Entry 8JX2 (electron microscopy, 2.20 A resolution); this record covers chains J and L of the 14 polymer chains in the assembly.

Chain J (and L):
Name: alpha hemolysin fused with spy-tag
Organism: Staphylococcus aureus
Notes: chain L of this document is another copy of the same molecule, construct and numbering; everything in this record applies to it too
UniProt: P09616 (HLA_STAAU); residues 1-293 here correspond to UniProt positions 27-319 (UniProt number = residue number + 26)
Sequence (324 residues; each row starts with the number of its first residue; numbering starts at 0):
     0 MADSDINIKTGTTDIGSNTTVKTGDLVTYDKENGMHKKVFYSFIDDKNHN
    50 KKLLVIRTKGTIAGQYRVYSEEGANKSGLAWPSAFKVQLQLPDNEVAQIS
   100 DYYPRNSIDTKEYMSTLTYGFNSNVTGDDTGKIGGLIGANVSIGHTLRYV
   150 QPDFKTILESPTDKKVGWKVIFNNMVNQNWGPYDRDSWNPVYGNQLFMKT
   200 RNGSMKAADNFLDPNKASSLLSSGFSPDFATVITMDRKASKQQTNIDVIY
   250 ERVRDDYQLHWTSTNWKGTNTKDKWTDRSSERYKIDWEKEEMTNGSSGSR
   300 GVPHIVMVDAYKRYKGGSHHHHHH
Unresolved in the structure: 0, 294-323
Construct notes: initiating methionine (0); engineered mutation S122 (Gly148 in P09616), R147 (Lys173 in P09616); expression tag (294-323)

How chain J and chain L interact:
Contacting residue pairs - 6 pairs, chain J then chain L:
  D4(J) - K58(L)  hydrogen bond (backbone-side chain)
  N6(J) - K37(L)
  N6(J) - R56(L)
  N6(J) - K58(L)  hydrogen bond
  Y112(J) - N178(L)
  S114(J) - N178(L)
Also at the interface, not in a pair above, chain L (5 interface residues in all): F39

Summary:
4 residues of chain J and 5 residues of chain L are in contact; the contacts include 2 hydrogen bonds. Among
the polar pairs are D4(J)-K58(L) and N6(J)-K58(L).
Chain J and chain L are both alpha hemolysin fused with spy-tag (Staphylococcus aureus); the structure,
alpha-Hemolysin(G122S/K147R)-SpyTag/SpyCatcher head to head 14-mer, was determined by electron microscopy.
